Entry 6WOY (X-ray diffraction, 3.00 A resolution); this record covers chains F and H of the 9 polymer chains in the assembly.

[Chain F]
Protein: RNA polymerase sigma factor SigA
Source organism: Thermus thermophilus
UniProtKB: Q72L95 (SIGA_THET2); numbering as in UniProt (aligned over 1-423)
Amino-acid sequence (423 residues; each row starts with the number of its first residue):
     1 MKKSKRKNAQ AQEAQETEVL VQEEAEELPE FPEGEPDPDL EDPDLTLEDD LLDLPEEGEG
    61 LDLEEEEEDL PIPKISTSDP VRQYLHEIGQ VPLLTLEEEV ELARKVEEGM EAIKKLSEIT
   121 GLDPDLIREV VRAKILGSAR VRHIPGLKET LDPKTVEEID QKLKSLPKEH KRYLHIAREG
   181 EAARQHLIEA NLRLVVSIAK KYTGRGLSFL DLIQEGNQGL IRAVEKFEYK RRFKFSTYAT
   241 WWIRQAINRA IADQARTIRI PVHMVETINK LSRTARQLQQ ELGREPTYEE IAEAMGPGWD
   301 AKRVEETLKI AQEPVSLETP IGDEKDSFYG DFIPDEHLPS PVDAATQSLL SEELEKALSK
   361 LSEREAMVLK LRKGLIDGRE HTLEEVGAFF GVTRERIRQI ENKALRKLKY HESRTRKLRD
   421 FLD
Not modelled in the structure: 1-77
Sequence notes: conflict Thr46 (Ala in Q72L95)
UniProt features mapped onto this chain:
  - DNA-binding region: Leu383 to Asn402 (H-T-H motif)
  - region: Ser78 to Ile113 (Sigma-70 factor domain-1)
  - motif: Asp211 to Gln214 (Interaction with polymerase core subunit RpoC)

[Chain H]
Molecule: 27-nt DNA strand
Sequence (27 nucleotides; each row starts with the number of its first residue):
     1 TATAATGGGA GCTGTCACGG ATGCAGG
Not modelled in the structure: 26-27

[Chain F / chain H interface]
Pairs across the interface (42; chain F residue first):
  Asp79(F) - DG8(H)  hydrogen bond to the base
  Asp79(F) - DG9(H)  base contact
  Val81(F) - DG8(H)  base contact
  Arg82(F) - DG8(H)  hydrogen bond to the base
  Arg82(F) - DG9(H)  base contact
  Leu85(F) - DG7(H)  base contact
  Leu85(F) - DG8(H)  base contact
  His86(F) - DG7(H)  base contact
  Gly89(F) - DG7(H)  base contact
  Glu99(F) - DT6(H)  base contact
  Asn191(F) - DT6(H)  hydrogen bond to the base
  Arg193(F) - DT6(H)  sugar contact
  Arg193(F) - DG7(H)  hydrogen bond to the base
  Leu194(F) - DA5(H)  sugar contact
  Leu194(F) - DT6(H)  hydrogen bond to the base
  Val196(F) - DG7(H)  sugar contact
  Val196(F) - DG8(H)  sugar contact
  Ser197(F) - DG7(H)  hydrogen bond to the phosphate
  Lys200(F) - DG8(H)  salt bridge to the phosphate
  Lys200(F) - DG9(H)  phosphate contact
  Phe209(F) - DG8(H)  sugar contact
  Lys226(F) - DT1(H)  base contact
  Lys226(F) - DA2(H)  hydrogen bond to the base
  Phe227(F) - DA2(H)  base contact
  Glu228(F) - DA2(H)  hydrogen bond to the base
  Arg231(F) - DA2(H)  hydrogen bond to the base
  Phe233(F) - DA2(H)  base contact
  Phe233(F) - DT3(H)  sugar contact
  Phe233(F) - DA4(H)  phosphate contact
  Lys234(F) - DA4(H)  hydrogen bond to the phosphate
  Lys234(F) - DA5(H)  salt bridge to the phosphate
  Ser236(F) - DA4(H)  sugar contact
  Ser236(F) - DA5(H)  hydrogen bond to the phosphate
  Ser236(F) - DT6(H)  base contact
  Thr237(F) - DA2(H)  phosphate contact
  Thr237(F) - DT3(H)  sugar contact
  Thr237(F) - DA4(H)  hydrogen bond to the phosphate
  Thr237(F) - DA5(H)  base contact
  Tyr238(F) - DT1(H)  base contact
  Tyr238(F) - DA2(H)  base contact
  Thr240(F) - DA5(H)  hydrogen bond to the base
  Trp241(F) - DT1(H)  sugar contact
Other interface residues (no listed pair), chain F (31 interface residues in all): Ile88, Leu93, Ala190, Leu192, Trp242, Arg244

[Overview]
Chain F and chain H form an interface of 31 and 9 residues respectively, with 13 hydrogen bonds and 2 salt
bridges. Polar contacts include Asp79(F)-DG8(H), Arg82(F)-DG8(H) and Asn191(F)-DT6(H).
Here chain F is RNA polymerase sigma factor SigA (Thermus thermophilus) and chain H is a 27-nt DNA strand.
Entry 6WOY (Thermus thermophilus RNA polymerase initially transcribing complex with 3'dCTP) was determined by
X-ray diffraction, deposited together with 6WOX.
